PDB entry 3RR7 | X-ray diffraction, 1.95 A resolution | chains A and C of the 3 polymer chains in the assembly

[Chain A]
Molecule: DNA polymerase I, thermostable
From: Thermus aquaticus
Notes: EC 2.7.7.7; fragment: klenow fragment
UniProtKB: P19821 (DPO1_THEAQ); residue numbers follow UniProt; this construct covers 293-832
Amino-acid sequence (540 residues; numbered 293 to 832; the number before each row is that of its first residue):
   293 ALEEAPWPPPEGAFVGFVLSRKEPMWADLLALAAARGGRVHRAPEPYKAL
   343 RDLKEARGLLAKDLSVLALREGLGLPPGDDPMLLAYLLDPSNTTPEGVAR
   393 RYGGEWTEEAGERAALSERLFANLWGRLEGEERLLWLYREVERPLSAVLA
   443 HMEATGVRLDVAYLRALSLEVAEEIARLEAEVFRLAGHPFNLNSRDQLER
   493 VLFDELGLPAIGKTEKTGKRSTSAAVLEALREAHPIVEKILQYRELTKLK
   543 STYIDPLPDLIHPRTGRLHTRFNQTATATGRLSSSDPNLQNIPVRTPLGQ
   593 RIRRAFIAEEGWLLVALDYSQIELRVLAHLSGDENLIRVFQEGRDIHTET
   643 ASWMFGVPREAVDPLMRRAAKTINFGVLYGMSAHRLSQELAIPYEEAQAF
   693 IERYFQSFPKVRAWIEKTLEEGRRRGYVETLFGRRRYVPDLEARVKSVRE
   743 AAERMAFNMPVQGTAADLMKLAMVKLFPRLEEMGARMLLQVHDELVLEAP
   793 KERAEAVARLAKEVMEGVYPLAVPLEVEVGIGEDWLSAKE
Unresolved in the structure: 293-294, 642-659
From the paper describing this entry:
  - binding site for the 16-nt DNA strand (chain C): Glu615, Tyr671
  - specificity-determining residues: Tyr671
  - mutagenesis - Y671W: unchanged catalytic activity on dNIMP

[Chain C]
Molecule: 16-nt DNA strand
Notes: fragment: DNA template
Sequence (16 nucleotides; row label = number of the first residue in the row):
   201 AAAXGGCGCCGTGGTC
Unresolved in the structure: 201
Modified positions: 3DR (1',2'-dideoxyribofuranose-5'-phosphate) at position 204

[Chain A / chain C interface]
Residue-residue contacts (43):
  Asn483(A) with DT212(C), hydrogen bond to the phosphate
  Asn485(A) with DG211(C), phosphate contact; DT212(C), hydrogen bond to the phosphate
  Ser486(A) with DT212(C), phosphate contact; DG213(C), hydrogen bond to the phosphate
  Gln489(A) with DG213(C), phosphate contact
  Ser543(A) with DC210(C), sugar contact; DG211(C), phosphate contact
  Thr544(A) with DC210(C), sugar contact
  Ala568(A) with DG208(C), phosphate contact
  Thr569(A) with DC207(C), phosphate contact
  Ala570(A) with DG206(C), phosphate contact; DC207(C), hydrogen bond to the phosphate
  Thr571(A) with DG206(C), sugar contact
  Arg573(A) with DG205(C), base contact; DG206(C), hydrogen bond to the base
  Ser575(A) with DC207(C), phosphate contact; DG208(C), hydrogen bond to the phosphate
  Ser576(A) with DG208(C), sugar contact
  Ser577(A) with DG208(C), phosphate contact; DC209(C), phosphate contact
  Asp578(A) with DC209(C), hydrogen bond to the phosphate
  Asn580(A) with DG208(C), hydrogen bond to the sugar; DC209(C), phosphate contact
  Glu615(A) with DA202(C), hydrogen bond to the base
  Arg660(A) with DA202(C), phosphate contact
  Thr664(A) with DA202(C), sugar contact
  Phe667(A) with DA202(C), base contact
  Leu670(A) with DA202(C), base contact
  Tyr671(A) with DA202(C), hydrogen bond to the base; DA203(C), hydrogen bond to the sugar; 3DR_204(C), sugar contact; DG205(C), sugar contact
  Glu681(A) with DA203(C), phosphate contact
  Arg728(A) with DG206(C), salt bridge to the phosphate
  Arg746(A) with 3DR_204(C), phosphate contact; DG205(C), salt bridge to the phosphate
  Met747(A) with DG205(C), phosphate contact; DG206(C), phosphate contact
  Asn750(A) with DG205(C), sugar contact
  Gln754(A) with DG205(C), base contact; DG206(C), hydrogen bond to the sugar
  His784(A) with DG206(C), base contact
Also at the interface, not in a pair above, chain A (37 interface residues in all): Asp488, Lys540, Pro548, Asn565, Pro579, Asn583, Lys663, Met673

[Summary]
37 residues of chain A and 12 residues of chain C are in contact; the contacts include 12 hydrogen bonds and 2
salt bridges. Among the polar pairs are Arg573(A)-DG206(C), Glu615(A)-DA202(C) and Tyr671(A)-DA202(C). The
paper reports a binding site for the 16-nt DNA strand (chain C) at Glu615(A) and Tyr671(A); Y671W of chain A
leaves catalytic activity on dNIMP unchanged.
Here chain A is DNA polymerase I, thermostable (Thermus aquaticus) and chain C is a 16-nt DNA strand. Entry
3RR7 (Binary Structure of the large fragment of Taq DNA polymerase bound to an abasic site) was determined by
X-ray diffraction together with 3RR8, 3RRG, 3RRH and 3T3F from the same study.
